Entry 5Z74 (X-ray diffraction, 1.95 A resolution); this record covers chains B and A.

Chain B (and A):
Protein: Alr0819 protein
Organism: Nostoc sp. (strain PCC 7120 / SAG 25.82 / UTEX 2576)
Notes: EC 3.2.1.26; chain A of this document is another copy of the same molecule, construct and numbering; everything in this record applies to it too
Reference sequence: Q8YYM9 (Q8YYM9_NOSS1); residues 9-457 here = UniProt positions 9-457
Amino-acid sequence (457 residues; each row starts with the number of its first residue):
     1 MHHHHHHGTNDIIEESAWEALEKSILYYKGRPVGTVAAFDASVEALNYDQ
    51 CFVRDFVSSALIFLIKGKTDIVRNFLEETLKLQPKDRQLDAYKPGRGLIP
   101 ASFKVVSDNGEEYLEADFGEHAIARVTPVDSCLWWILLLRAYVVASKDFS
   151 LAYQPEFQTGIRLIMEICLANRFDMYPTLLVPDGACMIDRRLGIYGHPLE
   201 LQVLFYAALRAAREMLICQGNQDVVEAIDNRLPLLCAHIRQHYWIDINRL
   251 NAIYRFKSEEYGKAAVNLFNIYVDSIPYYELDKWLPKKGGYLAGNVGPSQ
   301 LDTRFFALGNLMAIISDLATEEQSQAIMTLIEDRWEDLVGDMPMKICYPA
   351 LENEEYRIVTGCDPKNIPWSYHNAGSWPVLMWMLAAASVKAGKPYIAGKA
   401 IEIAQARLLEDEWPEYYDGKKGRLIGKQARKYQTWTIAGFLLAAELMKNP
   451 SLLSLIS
Unresolved in the structure: 1-10, 41-46, 257-265 (chain A: 1-10, 41-46)
Differences from the reference sequence: expression tag (1-8)
Modified / non-standard residues: Mse1 (selenomethionine); Mse165, Mse175, Mse187, Mse215, Mse312, Mse328, Mse342, Mse344, Mse381, Mse383, Mse447 (selenomethionine; parent Met)
What the authors report for this chain:
  - catalytic residues: D189, E415
  - contacts within the chain: E415-R430 (salt bridge), R430-Q433 (hydrogen bond)
  - binding site for alpha-D-glucopyranose: R430
  - catalytic residues: R430 (proposed by the authors, not directly observed)
  - mutagenesis - R430A: abolished catalytic activity
  - mutagenesis - R430N: decreased catalytic activity
  - conformationally variable residues (order/disorder transition): A41 to L46, N47, Y48

Interface between chain B and chain A:
Contacting residue pairs - 128 pairs, chain B then chain A:
  R87(B) with E166(A), salt bridge; D223(A), salt bridge
  Q88(B) with A170(A); N171(A), hydrogen bond (backbone-backbone)
  L89(B) with L169(A); A170(A), hydrophobic; A227(A), hydrophobic; R231(A), hydrogen bond (backbone-side chain)
  D90(B) with N171(A), hydrogen bond (backbone-side chain); N230(A)
  A91(B) with N171(A); Mse175(A); P177(A), hydrophobic; R231(A)
  Y92(B) with Mse175(A), hydrogen bond (backbone-backbone); Y176(A); P177(A); L268(A)
  K93(B) with N171(A), hydrogen bond (backbone-side chain); Mse175(A)
  P94(B) with Mse175(A)
  G95(B) with N171(A); R172(A)
  L98(B) with R172(A); F173(A), hydrophobic
  F118(B) with Mse175(A)
  G119(B) with Mse175(A)
  E120(B) with Mse175(A)
  I123(B) with Y176(A); L268(A); N270(A)
  A124(B) with Y176(A); P298(A), hydrophobic
  R125(B) with D174(A); Mse175(A), hydrogen bond (backbone-backbone); Y176(A), hydrogen bond (backbone-side chain); L268(A)
  V126(B) with F173(A); Mse175(A)
  T127(B) with F173(A), hydrogen bond (backbone-backbone); Mse175(A)
  V129(B) with F173(A), hydrophobic
  E166(B) with R87(A), salt bridge
  I167(B) with R172(A)
  L169(B) with L89(A)
  A170(B) with Q88(A); L89(A), hydrophobic
  N171(B) with Q88(A), hydrogen bond (backbone-backbone); D90(A), hydrogen bond (side chain-backbone); A91(A); Y92(A); K93(A), hydrogen bond (side chain-backbone); G95(A)
  R172(B) with G95(A); L98(A); I167(A); R172(A); L180(A), hydrogen bond (side chain-backbone)
  F173(B) with L98(A), hydrophobic; V126(A); T127(A), hydrogen bond (backbone-backbone); V129(A), hydrophobic; I167(A), hydrophobic; L180(A)
  D174(B) with R125(A); V126(A)
  Mse175(B) with A91(A); Y92(A), hydrogen bond (backbone-backbone); K93(A); P94(A); F118(A); G119(A); E120(A); R125(A), hydrogen bond (backbone-backbone); V126(A); T127(A)
  Y176(B) with Y92(A); I123(A); A124(A); R125(A), hydrogen bond (side chain-backbone)
  P177(B) with A91(A), hydrophobic; Y92(A)
  L180(B) with R172(A), hydrogen bond (backbone-side chain); F173(A)
  R190(B) with Y272(A), hydrogen bond
  R191(B) with Y195(A), hydrogen bond; P298(A); S299(A), hydrogen bond (side chain-backbone); Q300(A)
  Y195(B) with R191(A), hydrogen bond; Y195(A)
  D223(B) with R87(A), salt bridge
  A227(B) with L89(A), hydrophobic
  N230(B) with D90(A)
  R231(B) with L89(A), hydrogen bond (side chain-backbone); D90(A); A91(A)
  L234(B) with A91(A), hydrophobic
  H238(B) with Y92(A)
  L268(B) with Y92(A); R125(A)
  N270(B) with I123(A)
  Y272(B) with R190(A); G361(A); C362(A); D363(A); P364(A)
  D274(B) with C362(A)
  S275(B) with G361(A); C362(A)
  P298(B) with A124(A), hydrophobic; R191(A)
  S299(B) with R191(A), hydrogen bond (backbone-side chain); T360(A); G361(A)
  Q300(B) with R191(A)
  E354(B) with E354(A)
  E355(B) with I358(A)
  I358(B) with E355(A); I358(A), hydrophobic
  T360(B) with S299(A)
  G361(B) with Y272(A); S275(A); S299(A)
  C362(B) with Y272(A); S275(A)
  D363(B) with Y272(A)
  P364(B) with Y272(A)
Other interface residues (no listed pair), chain B (62 interface residues in all): R96, L179, V181, P182, V224, V359
Other interface residues (no listed pair), chain A (64 interface residues in all): R96, L179, V181, P182, V224, L234, H238, F269, D274, R357, V359

Summary:
The interface between chain B and chain A involves 62 residues on one side and 64 on the other; the contacts
include 23 hydrogen bonds and 4 salt bridges. Among the polar pairs are R87(B)-E166(A), R87(B)-D223(A) and
L89(B)-R231(A). From the paper: catalytic residues D189(B), E415(B) and R430(B); R430A of chain B abolishes
catalytic activity.
Chain B and chain A are both Alr0819 protein (Nostoc sp. (strain PCC 7120 / SAG 25.82 / UTEX 2576)); the
structure, Crystal structure of alkaline/neutral invertase InvB from Anabaena sp. PCC 7120 complexed with
sucrose, was determined by X-ray diffraction together with 5Z73 from the same study.
